Entry 6VQJ (electron microscopy, 5.70 A resolution (low resolution: residue-level contacts below are approximate; hydrogen-bond / salt-bridge calls are withheld)); this record covers chains J and N of the 8 polymer chains in the assembly.

Chain J:
Molecule: V-type proton ATPase subunit E 1
From: Rattus norvegicus
Reference sequence: Q6PCU2 (VATE1_RAT); residue numbers follow UniProt; this construct covers 1-226
Sequence (226 residues; numbered 1 to 226; the number before each row is that of its first residue):
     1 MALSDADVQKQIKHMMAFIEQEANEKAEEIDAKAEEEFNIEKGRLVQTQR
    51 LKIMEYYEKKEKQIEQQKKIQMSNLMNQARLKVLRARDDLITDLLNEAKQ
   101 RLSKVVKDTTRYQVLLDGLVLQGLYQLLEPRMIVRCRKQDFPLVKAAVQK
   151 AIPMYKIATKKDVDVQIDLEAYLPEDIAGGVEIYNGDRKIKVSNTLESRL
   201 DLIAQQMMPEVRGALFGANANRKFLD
Disordered / not traced: 1, 66-226
Swiss-Prot annotation at these positions:
  - modified residue: Ala2 (N-acetylalanine), Tyr56 (Phosphotyrosine)

Chain N:
Molecule: V-type proton ATPase subunit G
From: Rattus norvegicus
Reference sequence: Q8R2H0 (Q8R2H0_RAT); residue numbers follow UniProt; this construct covers 1-118
Sequence (118 residues; numbered 1 to 118; the number before each row is that of its first residue):
     1 MASQSQGIQQLLQAEKRAAEKVADARKRKARRLKQAKEEAQMEVEQYRRE
    51 REQEFQSKQQAAMGSQGNLSAEVEQATRRQVQGMQSSQQRNRERVLTQLL
   101 GMVCDVRPQVHPNYRITV
Disordered / not traced: 1-2, 70-118

Interface between chain J and chain N:
Residue-residue contacts (4):
  Ala34(J) - Lys29(N)
  Phe38(J) - Ala36(N)
  Lys42(J) - Ala36(N)
  Val46(J) - Ala40(N)
Interface residues without a listed pair, chain J (5 interface residues in all): Ala27
Interface residues without a listed pair, chain N (5 interface residues in all): Lys21, Arg32

Summary:
The chain J/chain N interface involves 5 residues from each chain.
Here chain J is V-type proton ATPase subunit E 1 and chain N is V-type proton ATPase subunit G, both from
Rattus norvegicus. Entry 6VQJ (Mammalian V-ATPase from rat brain collar and peripheral stalks rotational state
2 (from focused refinement)) was determined by electron microscopy (same publication as 6VQ9, 6VQA, 6VQB, 6VQI
and 6VQK).
